8EYQ - chains A and I of the 18 polymer chains in the assembly; structure by electron microscopy, 3.30 A resolution.

# Chain A
Molecule: 16S_rRNA
Organism: Escherichia coli
Sequence (1540 nucleotides; each row starts with the number of its first residue):
     1 AAAUUGAAGA GUUUGAUCAU GGCUCAGAUU GAACGCUGGC GGCAGGCCUA ACACAUGCAA
    61 GUCGAACGGU AACAGGAAGA AGCUUGCUUC UUUGCUGACG AGUGGCGGAC GGGUGAGUAA
   121 UGUCUGGGAA ACUGCCUGAU GGAGGGGGAU AACUACUGGA AACGGUAGCU AAUACCGCAU
   181 AACGUCGCAA GACCAAAGAG GGGGACCUUC GGGCCUCUUG CCAUCGGAUG UGCCCAGAUG
   241 GGAUUAGCUA GUAGGUGGGG UAACGGCUCA CCUAGGCGAC GAUCCCUAGC UGGUCUGAGA
   301 GGAUGACCAG CCACACUGGA ACUGAGACAC GGUCCAGACU CCUACGGGAG GCAGCAGUGG
   361 GGAAUAUUGC ACAAUGGGCG CAAGCCUGAU GCAGCCAUGC CGCGUGUAUG AAGAAGGCCU
   421 UCGGGUUGUA AAGUACUUUC AGCGGGGAGG AAGGGAGUAA AGUUAAUACC UUUGCUCAUU
   481 GACGUUACCC GCAGAAGAAG CACCGGCUAA CUCCGUGCCA GCAGCCGCGG UAAUACGGAG
   541 GGUGCAAGCG UUAAUCGGAA UUACUGGGCG UAAAGCGCAC GCAGGCGGUU UGUUAAGUCA
   601 GAUGUGAAAU CCCCGGGCUC AACCUGGGAA CUGCAUCUGA UACUGGCAAG CUUGAGUCUC
   661 GUAGAGGGGG GUAGAAUUCC AGGUGUAGCG GUGAAAUGCG UAGAGAUCUG GAGGAAUACC
   721 GGUGGCGAAG GCGGCCCCCU GGACGAAGAC UGACGCUCAG GUGCGAAAGC GUGGGGAGCA
   781 AACAGGAUUA GAUACCCUGG UAGUCCACGC CGUAAACGAU GUCGACUUGG AGGUUGUGCC
   841 CUUGAGGCGU GGCUUCCGGA GCUAACGCGU UAAGUCGACC GCCUGGGGAG UACGGCCGCA
   901 AGGUUAAAAC UCAAAUGAAU UGACGGGGGC CCGCACAAGC GGUGGAGCAU GUGGUUUAAU
   961 UCGAUGCAAC GCGAAGAACC UUACCUGGUC UUGACAUCCA CGGAAGUUUU CAGAGAUGAG
  1021 AAUGUGCCUU CGGGAACCGU GAGACAGGUG CUGCAUGGCU GUCGUCAGCU CGUGUUGUGA
  1081 AAUGUUGGGU UAAGUCCCGC AACGAGCGCA ACCCUUAUCC UUUGUUGCCA GCGGUCCGGC
  1141 CGGGAACUCA AAGGAGACUG CCAGUGAUAA ACUGGAGGAA GGUGGGGAUG ACGUCAAGUC
  1201 AUCAUGGCCC UUACGACCAG GGCUACACAC GUGCUACAAU GGCGCAUACA AAGAGAAGCG
  1261 ACCUCGCGAG AGCAAGCGGA CCUCAUAAAG UGCGUCGUAG UCCGGAUUGG AGUCUGCAAC
  1321 UCGACUCCAU GAAGUCGGAA UCGCUAGUAA UCGUGGAUCA GAAUGCCACG GUGAAUACGU
  1381 UCCCGGGCCU UGUACACACC GCCCGUCACA CCAUGGGAGU GGGUUGCAAA AGAAGUAGGU
  1441 AGCUUAACCU UCGGGAGGGC GCUUACCACU UUGUGAUUCA UGACUGGGGU GAAGUCGUAA
  1501 CAAGGUAACC GUAGGGGAAC CUGCGGUUGG AUCACCUCCU
Disordered / not traced: 1401-1407, 1494-1501
Modified positions: 2MG (2N-methylguanosine-5'-monophosphate) at position 1207
Reported in the primary citation:
  - conformationally variable residues (order/disorder transition): C1397 to C1400, A1502 to G1505

# Chain I
Name: 30S ribosomal protein S9
Organism: Escherichia coli
UniProt: A0A1X3LT86 (A0A1X3LT86_ECOLX); residue numbers follow UniProt; this construct covers 1-130
Amino-acid sequence (130 residues; numbered 1 to 130; the number before each row is that of its first residue):
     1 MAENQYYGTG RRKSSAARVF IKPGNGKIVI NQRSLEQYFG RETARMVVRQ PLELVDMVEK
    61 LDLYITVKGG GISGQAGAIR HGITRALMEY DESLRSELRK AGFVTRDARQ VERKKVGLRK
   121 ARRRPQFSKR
Disordered / not traced: 1-3

# Interface between chain A and chain I
Pairs across the interface - 85 pairs, chain A then chain I:
  G942(A) - Gln126(I)  base contact
  G966(A) - Lys129(I)  sugar contact
  C967(A) - Phe127(I)  sugar contact
  U1116(A) - Gln110(I)  hydrogen bond to the sugar
  A1117(A) - Arg106(I)  hydrogen bond to the phosphate
  A1117(A) - Ala108(I)  sugar contact
  U1118(A) - Arg11(I)  salt bridge to the phosphate
  U1118(A) - Arg85(I)  hydrogen bond to the phosphate
  U1118(A) - Arg106(I)  salt bridge to the phosphate
  C1119(A) - Arg11(I)  salt bridge to the phosphate
  C1119(A) - Arg85(I)  salt bridge to the phosphate
  C1129(A) - Arg18(I)  sugar contact
  A1130(A) - Arg18(I)  salt bridge to the phosphate
  A1130(A) - Phe20(I)  sugar contact
  A1130(A) - Tyr64(I)  hydrogen bond to the phosphate
  C1147(A) - Tyr7(I)  hydrogen bond to the sugar
  C1147(A) - Thr9(I)  phosphate contact
  C1147(A) - Arg18(I)  hydrogen bond to the base
  U1148(A) - Tyr7(I)  phosphate contact
  U1148(A) - Thr9(I)  phosphate contact
  U1148(A) - Arg11(I)  phosphate contact
  U1148(A) - Ala16(I)  sugar contact
  U1148(A) - Arg18(I)  sugar contact
  C1149(A) - Arg11(I)  salt bridge to the phosphate
  G1178(A) - Arg95(I)  phosphate contact
  G1178(A) - Arg99(I)  salt bridge to the phosphate
  A1179(A) - Arg95(I)  salt bridge to the phosphate
  A1179(A) - Arg99(I)  salt bridge to the phosphate
  A1179(A) - Thr105(I)  hydrogen bond to the phosphate
  A1180(A) - Arg99(I)  salt bridge to the phosphate
  A1180(A) - Thr105(I)  hydrogen bond to the phosphate
  G1186(A) - Lys115(I)  hydrogen bond to the phosphate
  G1187(A) - Lys115(I)  salt bridge to the phosphate
  U1232(A) - Gln126(I)  phosphate contact
  U1232(A) - Ser128(I)  phosphate contact
  G1233(A) - Arg119(I)  salt bridge to the phosphate
  G1233(A) - Gln126(I)  hydrogen bond to the phosphate
  C1249(A) - Tyr38(I)  sugar contact
  C1249(A) - Gly70(I)  hydrogen bond to the sugar
  C1249(A) - Gln75(I)  sugar contact
  A1250(A) - Lys68(I)  phosphate contact
  A1250(A) - Gly69(I)  hydrogen bond to the phosphate
  A1250(A) - Gly70(I)  sugar contact
  U1341(A) - Lys129(I)  hydrogen bond to the phosphate
  C1342(A) - Gln126(I)  sugar contact
  C1342(A) - Phe127(I)  sugar contact
  C1342(A) - Lys129(I)  salt bridge to the phosphate
  G1343(A) - Arg123(I)  sugar contact
  C1344(A) - Arg122(I)  sugar contact
  U1345(A) - Arg122(I)  salt bridge to the phosphate
  A1346(A) - Arg122(I)  salt bridge to the phosphate
  G1347(A) - Arg12(I)  hydrogen bond to the base
  G1347(A) - Arg109(I)  hydrogen bond to the base
  G1347(A) - Gln110(I)  sugar contact
  G1347(A) - Glu112(I)  sugar contact
  U1348(A) - Val111(I)  phosphate contact
  U1348(A) - Glu112(I)  phosphate contact
  U1348(A) - Ala121(I)  phosphate contact
  U1348(A) - Arg122(I)  sugar contact
  A1349(A) - Lys120(I)  salt bridge to the phosphate
  A1349(A) - Ala121(I)  phosphate contact
  A1349(A) - Arg122(I)  phosphate contact
  A1349(A) - Arg123(I)  phosphate contact
  A1350(A) - Lys120(I)  salt bridge to the phosphate
  A1350(A) - Arg123(I)  salt bridge to the phosphate
  U1351(A) - Lys120(I)  hydrogen bond to the base
  C1367(A) - Lys114(I)  salt bridge to the phosphate
  C1367(A) - Gly117(I)  hydrogen bond to the phosphate
  C1367(A) - Leu118(I)  phosphate contact
  A1368(A) - Arg113(I)  salt bridge to the phosphate
  A1368(A) - Lys114(I)  phosphate contact
  A1368(A) - Val116(I)  phosphate contact
  C1369(A) - Arg113(I)  phosphate contact
  C1369(A) - Lys114(I)  hydrogen bond to the phosphate
  G1370(A) - Val111(I)  phosphate contact
  G1371(A) - Ser14(I)  phosphate contact
  G1371(A) - Gly71(I)  phosphate contact
  U1372(A) - Lys13(I)  salt bridge to the phosphate
  U1372(A) - Arg41(I)  hydrogen bond to the phosphate
  U1372(A) - Gly71(I)  phosphate contact
  U1372(A) - Ile72(I)  hydrogen bond to the phosphate
  U1372(A) - Ser73(I)  hydrogen bond to the phosphate
  U1372(A) - Gly74(I)  hydrogen bond to the phosphate
  G1373(A) - Arg41(I)  salt bridge to the phosphate
  G1373(A) - Ser73(I)  hydrogen bond to the phosphate
Other interface residues (no listed pair), chain A (48 interface residues in all): U943, A968, G1184, G1231, C1234, A1248, A1251, G1290, U1291
Other interface residues (no listed pair), chain I (51 interface residues in all): Gln5, Arg33, Gly40, Val104, Arg124, Pro125

# Overview
The interface between chain A and chain I involves 48 residues on one side and 51 on the other; the contacts
include 23 hydrogen bonds and 22 salt bridges. Polar contacts include C1147(A)-Arg18(I), G1347(A)-Arg12(I) and
G1347(A)-Arg109(I). From the paper: conformational variability at C1397(A) and A1502(A).
Chain A is 16S_rRNA and chain I is 30S ribosomal protein S9, both from Escherichia coli; the structure,
30S_delta_ksgA_h44_inactive_conformation, was determined by electron microscopy, deposited together with 8EYT.
